9B1Y - chains Y and a of the 51 polymer chains in the assembly; structure by electron microscopy, 2.47 A resolution.

[Chain Y]
Molecule: 23S rRNA
From: Mycolicibacterium smegmatis
Sequence (3038 nucleotides; each row starts with the number of its first residue; note: 81 numbers in that range are skipped by the numbering (no residue carries them; nothing is unmodelled there)):
     2 AAGUGUUUAA GGGCGCAUGG UGGAUGCCUU GGCACUGGGA GCCGAUGAAG GACGUAGGAG
    62 GCUGCGAUAA GCCUCGGGGA GCUGUCAACC GAGCGUUGAU CCGAGGAUGU CCGAAUGGGG
   122 AAACCCGGCA CGAGUGAUGU CGUGUCACCA GGCGCUGAAU AUAUAGGCGU CUGGGGGGAA
   182 CGCGGGGAAG UGAAACAUCU CAGUACCCGU AGGAAGAGAA AACAAAAUGU GAUUCCGUGA
   242 GUAGUGGCGA GCGAAAGCGG AGGAUGGCUA AACCGUAUGC AUGUGAUACC GGGUAGGGGU
   302 UGUGUGUGCG GGGUUGUGGG ACCUAUCUUU CCGGCUCUAC CUGGCUGGAG GGCAGUGAGA
   362 AAAUGUUGUG GUUAGCGGAA AUGGCUUGGG AUGGCCUGCC GUAGACGGUG AGAGCCCGGU
   422 ACGUGAAAAC CCGACGUCUG UCUUGAUGGU GUUCCCGAGU AGCAGCGGGC CCGUGGAAUC
   482 UGCUGUGAAU CUGCCGGGAC CACCCGGUAA GCCUGAAUAC UUCCCAGUGA CCGAUAGCGG
   542 AUUAGUACCG UGAGGGAAUG GUGAAAAGUA CCCCGGGAGG GGAGUGAAAG AGUACCUGAA
   602 ACCGUGCGCU UACAAUCCGU CAGAGCCCUC GACGUGUCGU GGGGUGAUGG CGUGCCUUUU
   662 GAAGAAUGAG CCUGCGAGUC AGGGACAUGU CGCGAGGUUA ACCCGGGUGG GGUAGCCGCA
   722 GCGAAAGCGA GUCUGAAUAG GGCGUAUCCA CACAAGAGUG UGUGGUGUAG UGGUGUGUUC
   782 UGGACCCGAA GCGGAGUGAU CUACCCAUGG CCAGGGUGAA GCGCGGGUAA GACCGCGUGG
   842 AGGCCCGAAC CCACUUAGGU UGAAGACUGA GGGGAUGAGC UGUGGGUAGG GGUGAAAGGC
   902 CAAUCAAACU CCGUGAUAGC UGGUUCUCCC CGAAAUGCAU UUAGGUGCAG CGUCGCAUGU
   962 UUCUUGCCGG AGGUAGAGCU ACUGGAUGGC CGAUGGGCCC CACAGGGUUA CUGACGUCAG
  1022 CCAAACUCCG AAUGCCGGUA AGUCCAAGAG UGCGGCAGUG AGACGGCGGG GGAUAAGCUC
  1082 CGUGCGUCGA GAGGGAAACA GCCCAGAUCG CCGGCUAAGG CCCCUAAGCG UGUGCUAAGU
  1142 GGAAAAGGAU GUGCAGUCGC GAAGACAACC AGGAGGUUGG CUUAGAAGCA GCCACCCUUG
  1202 AAAGAGUGCG UAAUAGCUCA CUGGUCAAGU GAUUGUGCGC CGAUAAUGUA GCGGGGCUCA
  1262 AGCACACCGC CGAAGCCGCG GCAGCCAACG UGUUGGCUGG GUAGGGGAGC GUCCUGCAUC
  1322 CGGUGAAGCC GCCGAGUGAU CGAGUGGUGG AGGGUGUGGG AGUGAGAAUG CAGGCAUGAG
  1382 UAGCGAUUAG GCAAGUGAGA ACCUUGCCCG CCGAAAGACC AAGGGUUCCU GGGCCAGGCC
  1442 AGUCCGCCCA GGGUGAGUCG GGACCUAAGG CGAGGCCGAC AGGCGUAGUC GAUGGACAAC
  1502 GGGUUGAUAU UCCCGUACCC GUGUAUGUGC GUCCAUGAUG AAUCAGCGGU ACUAACCAUC
  1562 CAAAACCACC GUGACCGCAC CUUUCGGGGU GUGGCGUUGG UGGGGCUGCA UGGGACCUUC
  1622 GUUGGUAGUA GUCAAGCGAU GGGGUGACGC AGGAAGGUAG CCGUACCGGU CAGUGGUAAU
  1682 ACCGGGGUAA GCCUGUAGGG AGUCAGAUAG GUAAAUCCGU CUGGCAUAUA UCCUGAGAGG
  1742 UGAUGCAUAG CCGAGUGAGG CGAAUUCGGU GAUCCUAUGC UGCCGAGAAA AGCCUCUAGC
  1802 GAGGACAUAC ACGGCCCGUA CCCCAAACCA ACACAGGUGG UCAGGUAGAG AAUACUAAGG
  1862 CGUACGAGUG AACUAUGGUU AAGGAACUCG GCAAAAUGCC CCCGUAACUU CGGGAGAAGG
  1922 GGGACCCACA UGGCGUGUAA GCCUUUACGG CCCAAGCGUG AGUGGGUGGC ACAAACCAGU
  1982 GAGAAGCGAC UGUUUACUAA AAACACAGGU CCGUGCGAAG UCGCAAGACG AUGUAUACGG
  2042 ACUGACGCCU GCCCGGUGCU GGAAGGUUAA GAGGACCCGU UAACUCCCUU UGGGGGUGAA
  2102 GCGGAGAAUU UAAGCCCCAG UAAACGGCGG UGGUAACUAU AACCAUCCUA AGGUAGCGAA
  2162 AUUCCUUGUC GGGUAAGUUC CGACCUGCAC GAAUGGCGUA ACGACUUCUC AACUGUCUCA
  2222 ACCAUAGACU CGGCGAAAUU GCACUACGAG UAAAGAUGCU CGUUACGCGC GGCAGGACGA
  2282 AAAGACCCCG GGACCUUCAC UACAACUUGG UAUUGGUGCU CGAU
  2407 CGUAUUGGGC CUCUAACCUC GGACCGUAUA UCCGGUUCAG GGACAGUGCC UGGUGGGUAG
  2467 UUUAACUGGG GCGGUUGCCU CCUAAAAUGU AACGGAGGCG CCCAAAGGUU CCCUCAACCU
  2527 GGACGGCAAU CAGGUGUUGA GUGUAAGUGC ACAAGGGAGC UUGACUGCGA GACGGACAUG
  2587 UCGAGCAGGG ACGAAAGUCG GGACUAGUGA UCCGGCACCU CUGAGUGGAA GGGGUGUCGC
  2647 UCAACGGAUA AAAGGUACCC CGGGGAUAAC AGGCUGAUCU UCCCCAAGAG UCCAUAUCGA
  2707 CGGGAUGGUU UGGCACCUCG AUGUCGGCUC GUCGCAUCCU GGGGCUGGAG CAGGUCCCAA
  2767 GGGUUGGGCU GUUCGCCCAU UAAAGCGGCA CGCGAGCUGG GUUUAGAACG UCGUGAGACA
  2827 GUUCGGUCUC UAUCCGCCGC GCGCGUCAGA AGCUUGAGGA AACCUGUCCC UAGUACGAGA
  2887 GGACCGGGAC GGACGAACCU CUGGUAUACC AGUUGUCCCA CCAGGGGCAC GGCUGGAUAG
  2947 CCACGUUCGG ACAGGAUAAC CGCUGAAAGC AUCUAAGCGG GAAACCUCUU CCAAGACCAG
  3007 GCUUCUCACC CUCUAGGAGG GAUAAGGCCC CCCGCAGACC ACGGGAUUGA UAGACCAGAC
  3067 CUGGAAGCCU AGUAAUAGGU GCAGGGAACU GGCACUAACC GGCCGAAAAC UUAC
Ion coordination: Mg2+ site 1: G13, G14, U611; Mg2+ site 2: G77, G78; Mg2+ site 3: A105, G106; Mg2+ site 4 near G106 (its only coordinating residue here); Mg2+ site 5: U109, G110; Mg2+ site 6 near U117 (its only coordinating residue here); Mg2+ site 7 near G153 (its only coordinating residue here); Mg2+ site 8: U163, A164; Mg2+ site 9 near G176 (its only coordinating residue here); Mg2+ site 10: G191, U2467; Mg2+ site 11: U192, U201, C202; Mg2+ site 12: G193, A194; 308 more Mg2+ sites not listed

[Chain a]
Protein: Large ribosomal subunit protein uL3
From: Mycolicibacterium smegmatis
UniProt: A0QSD1 (RL3_MYCS2); numbering as in UniProt (aligned over 2-215)
Amino-acid sequence (214 residues; row label = number of the first residue in the row):
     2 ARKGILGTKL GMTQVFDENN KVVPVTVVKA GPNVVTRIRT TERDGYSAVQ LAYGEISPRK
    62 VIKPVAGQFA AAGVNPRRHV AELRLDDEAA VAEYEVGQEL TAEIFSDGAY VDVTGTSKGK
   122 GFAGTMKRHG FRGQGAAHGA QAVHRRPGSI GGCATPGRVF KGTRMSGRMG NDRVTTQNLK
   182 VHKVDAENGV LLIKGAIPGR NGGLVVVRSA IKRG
Ion coordination: Mg2+ site 1: Gly134 (shared with A2221(Y) of chain Y); Mg2+ site 2: His145 (shared with A1876(Y) of chain Y)

[Interface between chain Y and chain a]
Residue-residue contacts (172; chain Y residue first):
  A858(Y) - Gly140(a)  phosphate contact
  A858(Y) - Gln142(a)  phosphate contact
  G859(Y) - Ala141(a)  phosphate contact
  G859(Y) - Gln142(a)  phosphate contact
  G859(Y) - Ala143(a)  phosphate contact
  U1248(Y) - Pro157(a)  base contact
  U1248(Y) - Arg159(a)  hydrogen bond to the base
  U1248(Y) - Phe161(a)  sugar contact
  A1872(Y) - Phe123(a)  hydrogen bond to the sugar
  A1873(Y) - Ala124(a)  sugar contact
  A1873(Y) - Gly125(a)  hydrogen bond to the phosphate
  C1874(Y) - Gly125(a)  phosphate contact
  C1874(Y) - Arg146(a)  salt bridge to the phosphate
  C1874(Y) - Arg147(a)  phosphate contact
  U1875(Y) - Ala143(a)  phosphate contact
  U1875(Y) - His145(a)  hydrogen bond to the phosphate
  U1875(Y) - Arg146(a)  salt bridge to the phosphate
  A1876(Y) - Ala143(a)  phosphate contact
  A1876(Y) - His145(a)  salt bridge to the phosphate
  C1888(Y) - His139(a)  base contact
  U1889(Y) - His139(a)  sugar contact
  C1893(Y) - Ala138(a)  base contact
  C1893(Y) - His139(a)  hydrogen bond to the base
  U2217(Y) - Ala137(a)  phosphate contact
  U2217(Y) - Ala138(a)  sugar contact
  U2217(Y) - His139(a)  sugar contact
  C2218(Y) - Gln135(a)  phosphate contact
  C2218(Y) - Gly136(a)  phosphate contact
  C2218(Y) - Ala137(a)  hydrogen bond to the phosphate
  A2221(Y) - Met127(a)  phosphate contact
  A2221(Y) - Phe132(a)  phosphate contact
  A2221(Y) - Arg133(a)  phosphate contact
  A2221(Y) - Gly134(a)  hydrogen bond to the phosphate
  A2222(Y) - Met127(a)  phosphate contact
  C2248(Y) - Arg159(a)  hydrogen bond to the phosphate
  G2249(Y) - Pro157(a)  phosphate contact
  G2249(Y) - Arg159(a)  salt bridge to the phosphate
  G2256(Y) - Thr156(a)  base contact
  G2272(Y) - Phe123(a)  base contact
  G2273(Y) - Met166(a)  base contact
  G2273(Y) - Ser167(a)  sugar contact
  C2274(Y) - Ile151(a)  base contact
  A2275(Y) - Arg147(a)  salt bridge to the phosphate
  A2275(Y) - Ile151(a)  phosphate contact
  G2276(Y) - Ser150(a)  phosphate contact
  G2276(Y) - Ile151(a)  hydrogen bond to the phosphate
  G2276(Y) - Gly153(a)  sugar contact
  G2276(Y) - Cys154(a)  phosphate contact
  G2276(Y) - Ala155(a)  sugar contact
  G2276(Y) - Gly158(a)  sugar contact
  G2276(Y) - Arg159(a)  sugar contact
  G2277(Y) - Cys154(a)  hydrogen bond to the phosphate
  G2277(Y) - Ala155(a)  sugar contact
  G2277(Y) - Gly158(a)  sugar contact
  C2734(Y) - Gln135(a)  base contact
  U2735(Y) - Arg133(a)  phosphate contact
  U2735(Y) - Pro148(a)  hydrogen bond to the sugar
  U2735(Y) - Gly149(a)  base contact
  U2735(Y) - Ser150(a)  hydrogen bond to the base
  C2736(Y) - Phe132(a)  sugar contact
  C2736(Y) - Arg133(a)  salt bridge to the phosphate
  C2736(Y) - Ser150(a)  sugar contact
  G2737(Y) - Arg165(a)  salt bridge to the phosphate
  U2738(Y) - Phe161(a)  sugar contact
  C2795(Y) - Thr156(a)  hydrogen bond to the sugar
  A2796(Y) - Cys154(a)  hydrogen bond to the base
  A2796(Y) - Ala155(a)  base contact
  A2796(Y) - Thr156(a)  hydrogen bond to the phosphate
  G2798(Y) - Gly153(a)  sugar contact
  G2798(Y) - Cys154(a)  hydrogen bond to the sugar
  C2799(Y) - Ser150(a)  hydrogen bond to the sugar
  C2799(Y) - Cys154(a)  sugar contact
  G2802(Y) - Gln135(a)  hydrogen bond to the base
  G2802(Y) - Val144(a)  sugar contact
  G2802(Y) - Arg147(a)  hydrogen bond to the sugar
  G2802(Y) - Gly149(a)  base contact
  G2802(Y) - Ser150(a)  hydrogen bond to the base
  C2803(Y) - Gly140(a)  sugar contact
  C2803(Y) - Ala141(a)  sugar contact
  C2803(Y) - Gln142(a)  hydrogen bond to the sugar
  C2803(Y) - Val144(a)  sugar contact
  U2804(Y) - Gly140(a)  sugar contact
  U2804(Y) - Gln142(a)  hydrogen bond to the phosphate
  G2842(Y) - Val160(a)  sugar contact
  C2843(Y) - Val160(a)  sugar contact
  C2843(Y) - Lys162(a)  salt bridge to the phosphate
  C2843(Y) - Gly163(a)  phosphate contact
  C2843(Y) - Met166(a)  sugar contact
  C2844(Y) - Lys162(a)  salt bridge to the phosphate
  C2844(Y) - Gly163(a)  hydrogen bond to the phosphate
  C2844(Y) - Thr164(a)  sugar contact
  C2844(Y) - Met166(a)  hydrogen bond to the sugar
  C2844(Y) - Ser167(a)  hydrogen bond to the sugar
  C2844(Y) - Gly168(a)  sugar contact
  G2845(Y) - Arg129(a)  salt bridge to the phosphate
  G2845(Y) - Arg169(a)  sugar contact
  A2857(Y) - Val66(a)  sugar contact
  G2858(Y) - Val81(a)  sugar contact
  C2859(Y) - Gln51(a)  sugar contact
  C2859(Y) - Val81(a)  sugar contact
  C2859(Y) - Glu83(a)  hydrogen bond to the sugar
  U2860(Y) - Tyr47(a)  hydrogen bond to the sugar
  U2860(Y) - Ala82(a)  phosphate contact
  U2860(Y) - Glu83(a)  phosphate contact
  U2860(Y) - Arg85(a)  hydrogen bond to the phosphate
  U2861(Y) - Tyr47(a)  sugar contact
  U2861(Y) - Arg85(a)  salt bridge to the phosphate
  A2902(Y) - Val175(a)  sugar contact
  A2903(Y) - Ser118(a)  phosphate contact
  A2903(Y) - Val175(a)  sugar contact
  A2903(Y) - Ala197(a)  sugar contact
  A2903(Y) - Ile198(a)  sugar contact
  A2903(Y) - Pro199(a)  sugar contact
  C2904(Y) - Ser118(a)  hydrogen bond to the phosphate
  C2904(Y) - Lys119(a)  hydrogen bond to the phosphate
  C2904(Y) - Lys121(a)  phosphate contact
  C2904(Y) - Ala197(a)  sugar contact
  C2904(Y) - Ile198(a)  sugar contact
  C2904(Y) - Pro199(a)  sugar contact
  C2904(Y) - Gly200(a)  phosphate contact
  C2905(Y) - Lys119(a)  salt bridge to the phosphate
  U2906(Y) - Met13(a)  sugar contact
  U2906(Y) - Gln15(a)  sugar contact
  U2906(Y) - Pro25(a)  base contact
  C2947(Y) - Lys119(a)  salt bridge to the phosphate
  C2948(Y) - Lys121(a)  salt bridge to the phosphate
  C2948(Y) - Lys128(a)  salt bridge to the phosphate
  U2952(Y) - Pro25(a)  sugar contact
  U2953(Y) - Leu180(a)  sugar contact
  U2953(Y) - Lys195(a)  salt bridge to the phosphate
  U2953(Y) - Gly196(a)  sugar contact
  C2954(Y) - Gln178(a)  hydrogen bond to the sugar
  C2954(Y) - Asn179(a)  phosphate contact
  C2954(Y) - Leu180(a)  sugar contact
  G2955(Y) - Gln178(a)  sugar contact
  G2955(Y) - Asn179(a)  hydrogen bond to the phosphate
  G2956(Y) - Lys213(a)  salt bridge to the phosphate
  A2957(Y) - Lys213(a)  hydrogen bond to the base
  U2995(Y) - Gln178(a)  hydrogen bond to the sugar
  U2996(Y) - Thr176(a)  phosphate contact
  U2996(Y) - Gln178(a)  sugar contact
  C2997(Y) - Arg174(a)  salt bridge to the phosphate
  C2998(Y) - Arg174(a)  phosphate contact
  G3007(Y) - Asp45(a)  sugar contact
  C3008(Y) - Arg44(a)  salt bridge to the phosphate
  U3009(Y) - Arg38(a)  salt bridge to the phosphate
  U3009(Y) - Arg44(a)  salt bridge to the phosphate
  U3009(Y) - Gln69(a)  sugar contact
  U3010(Y) - Pro65(a)  hydrogen bond to the sugar
  U3010(Y) - Gly68(a)  sugar contact
  U3010(Y) - Gln69(a)  hydrogen bond to the sugar
  C3011(Y) - Lys64(a)  sugar contact
  A3031(Y) - Lys64(a)  phosphate contact
  A3031(Y) - Pro65(a)  sugar contact
  G3032(Y) - Ile63(a)  sugar contact
  G3032(Y) - Lys64(a)  hydrogen bond to the phosphate
  C3041(Y) - Gly120(a)  phosphate contact
  C3041(Y) - Arg201(a)  hydrogen bond to the sugar
  C3041(Y) - Asn202(a)  hydrogen bond to the base
  A3042(Y) - Lys119(a)  phosphate contact
  A3042(Y) - Gly120(a)  hydrogen bond to the phosphate
  A3042(Y) - Asn172(a)  hydrogen bond to the phosphate
  A3042(Y) - Arg201(a)  salt bridge to the phosphate
  G3043(Y) - Gly120(a)  phosphate contact
  G3043(Y) - Lys121(a)  hydrogen bond to the phosphate
  G3043(Y) - Gly122(a)  hydrogen bond to the phosphate
  G3043(Y) - Arg169(a)  salt bridge to the phosphate
  A3044(Y) - Gly122(a)  phosphate contact
  A3044(Y) - Phe123(a)  hydrogen bond to the phosphate
  G3051(Y) - Lys61(a)  phosphate contact
  A3052(Y) - Lys61(a)  phosphate contact
  U3054(Y) - Arg60(a)  hydrogen bond to the sugar
Interface residues without a listed pair, chain Y (84 interface residues in all): G1891, C2223, G2862, C2907, G2946, G3033, G3055, A3056
Interface residues without a listed pair, chain a (95 interface residues in all): Thr14, Arg40, Ile57, Ala72, Thr115, Thr126, Gly152, Met170, Thr177, Ile212, Arg214

[Overview]
84 residues of chain Y face 95 of chain a across their interface; the contacts include 45 hydrogen bonds and
23 salt bridges. Polar contacts include U1248(Y)-Arg159(a), C1893(Y)-His139(a) and U2735(Y)-Ser150(a). G13(Y),
G14(Y) and U611(Y) form the Mg2+ site 1.
Here chain Y is 23S rRNA and chain a is Large ribosomal subunit protein uL3, both from Mycolicibacterium
smegmatis. Entry 9B1Y (WT strain WT mycobacterial ribosome) was determined by electron microscopy.
